PDB entry 6PUY | electron microscopy, 2.80 A resolution | chains A and D of the 6 polymer chains in the assembly

== Chain A (and D) ==
Name: Chimeric Sso7d and HIV-1 integrase
Organism: Saccharolobus solfataricus (strain ATCC 35092 / DSM 1617 / JCM 11322 / P2)
Notes: chain D of this document is another copy of the same molecule, construct and numbering; everything in this record applies to it too
UniProt: chimeric construct of P39476, Q76353: residues -74 to -11 from P39476 (DN7D_SACS2) positions 1-64 (UniProt number = residue number + 75); residues 1-288 from Q76353 positions 1-288 (same numbers)
Chain sequence (383 residues; each row starts with the number of its first residue; numbers below 1 keep their minus sign (Met-94 is residue -94)):
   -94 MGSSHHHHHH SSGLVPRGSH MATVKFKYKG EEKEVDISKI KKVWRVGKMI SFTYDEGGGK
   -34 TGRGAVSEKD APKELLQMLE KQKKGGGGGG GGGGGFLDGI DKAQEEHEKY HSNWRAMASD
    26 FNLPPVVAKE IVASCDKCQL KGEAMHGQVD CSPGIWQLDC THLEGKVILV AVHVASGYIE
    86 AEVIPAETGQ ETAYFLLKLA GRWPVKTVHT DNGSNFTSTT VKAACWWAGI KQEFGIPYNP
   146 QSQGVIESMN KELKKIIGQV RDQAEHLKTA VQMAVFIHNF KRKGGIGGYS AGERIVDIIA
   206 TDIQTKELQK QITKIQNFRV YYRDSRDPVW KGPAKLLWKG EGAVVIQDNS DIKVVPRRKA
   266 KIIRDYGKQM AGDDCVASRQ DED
Not modelled in the structure: -94 to 0, 229-235, 269-288 (chain D: -94 to 221, 269-288)
Sequence notes: expression tag (-94 to -75); linker (-10 to 0)
Metal / ion sites: Zn2+: His12, His16, Cys40, Cys43; Mg2+ site 1: Asp64, Asp116 (together with OZ1); Mg2+ site 2: Asp64, Glu152 (together with OZ1)
Residues lining bound ligands:
  - OZ1: Asp64, Cys65, Asp116, Asn117, Gly118, Pro142, Tyr143, Pro145, Gln146, Glu152, Asn155
  - OZ1 (4-amino-N-[(2,4-difluorophenyl)methyl]-1-hydroxy-6-(6-hydroxyhexyl)-2-oxo-1,2-dihydro-1,8-naphthyridine-3-carboxamide): Asp64, Cys65, Asp116, Asn117, Gly118, Pro142, Tyr143, Pro145, Gln146, Glu152
Curated features (UniProtKB/Swiss-Prot):
  - modified residue (N6-methyllysine): Lys-70, Lys-68, Lys-14, Lys-12, Lys-11
From the paper describing this entry:
  - binding site for OZ1: Asn117, Tyr143
  - binding site for viral DNA transferred strand: His67

== Chain A / chain D interface ==
Contacting residue pairs - 32 pairs, chain A then chain D:
  Ala38(A) - Arg224(D)  hydrogen bond (backbone-side chain)
  Ala38(A) - Ile268(D)
  Asp41(A) - Arg224(D)  salt bridge
  Asp41(A) - Tyr226(D)  hydrogen bond
  Gln44(A) - Tyr226(D)
  Gln44(A) - Trp235(D)
  Gln44(A) - Lys266(D)
  Gln44(A) - Ile268(D)
  Leu45(A) - Trp235(D)  hydrogen bond (backbone-side chain)
  Lys46(A) - Trp235(D)
  Lys46(A) - Lys266(D)
  Gly47(A) - Trp235(D)
  Gly47(A) - Arg263(D)
  Gly47(A) - Ala265(D)
  Glu48(A) - Arg262(D)  salt bridge
  Glu48(A) - Arg263(D)
  Glu48(A) - Ala265(D)  hydrogen bond (backbone-backbone)
  Met50(A) - Arg262(D)  hydrogen bond
  Met50(A) - Arg263(D)
  His51(A) - Arg263(D)
  Gln53(A) - Glu246(D)
  Ile141(A) - Ala248(D)  hydrophobic
  Ile141(A) - Val259(D)
  Ile141(A) - Val260(D)
  Ile141(A) - Pro261(D)
  Tyr143(A) - Ser230(D)
  Tyr143(A) - Arg231(D)
  Tyr143(A) - Lys264(D)  hydrogen bond (backbone-side chain)
  Asn144(A) - Pro261(D)
  Asn144(A) - Arg263(D)  hydrogen bond
  Asn144(A) - Lys264(D)
  Gln146(A) - Arg263(D)  hydrogen bond
Other interface residues (no listed pair), chain A (16 interface residues in all): Ser39, Gly52
Other interface residues (no listed pair), chain D (18 interface residues in all): Pro238, Gly247

== Summary ==
Chain A and chain D form an interface of 16 and 18 residues respectively, with 8 hydrogen bonds and 2 salt
bridges. Polar contacts include Asp41(A)-Arg224(D), Glu48(A)-Arg262(D) and Ala38(A)-Arg224(D). From the paper:
a binding site for OZ1 at Asn117(A) and Tyr143(A); a binding site for viral DNA transferred strand at
His67(A).
Both chains are Chimeric Sso7d and HIV-1 integrase (Saccharolobus solfataricus (strain ATCC 35092 / DSM 1617 /
JCM 11322 / P2)). Entry 6PUY (Structure of HIV cleaved synaptic complex (CSC) intasome bound with magnesium
and INSTI XZ426 (compound 4d)) was determined by electron microscopy (same publication as 6PUT, 6PUW, 6PUZ and
6V3K).
